PDB entry 6OEO | electron microscopy, 3.69 A resolution | chains A and I of the 9 polymer chains in the assembly

== Chain A ==
Name: V(D)J recombination-activating protein 1
Source organism: Mus musculus
Notes: EC 3.1.-.-, 2.3.2.27
Reference sequence: P15919 (RAG1_MOUSE); residue numbers follow UniProt; this construct covers 1-1040
Amino-acid sequence (1040 residues; numbered 1 to 1040; the number before each row is that of its first residue):
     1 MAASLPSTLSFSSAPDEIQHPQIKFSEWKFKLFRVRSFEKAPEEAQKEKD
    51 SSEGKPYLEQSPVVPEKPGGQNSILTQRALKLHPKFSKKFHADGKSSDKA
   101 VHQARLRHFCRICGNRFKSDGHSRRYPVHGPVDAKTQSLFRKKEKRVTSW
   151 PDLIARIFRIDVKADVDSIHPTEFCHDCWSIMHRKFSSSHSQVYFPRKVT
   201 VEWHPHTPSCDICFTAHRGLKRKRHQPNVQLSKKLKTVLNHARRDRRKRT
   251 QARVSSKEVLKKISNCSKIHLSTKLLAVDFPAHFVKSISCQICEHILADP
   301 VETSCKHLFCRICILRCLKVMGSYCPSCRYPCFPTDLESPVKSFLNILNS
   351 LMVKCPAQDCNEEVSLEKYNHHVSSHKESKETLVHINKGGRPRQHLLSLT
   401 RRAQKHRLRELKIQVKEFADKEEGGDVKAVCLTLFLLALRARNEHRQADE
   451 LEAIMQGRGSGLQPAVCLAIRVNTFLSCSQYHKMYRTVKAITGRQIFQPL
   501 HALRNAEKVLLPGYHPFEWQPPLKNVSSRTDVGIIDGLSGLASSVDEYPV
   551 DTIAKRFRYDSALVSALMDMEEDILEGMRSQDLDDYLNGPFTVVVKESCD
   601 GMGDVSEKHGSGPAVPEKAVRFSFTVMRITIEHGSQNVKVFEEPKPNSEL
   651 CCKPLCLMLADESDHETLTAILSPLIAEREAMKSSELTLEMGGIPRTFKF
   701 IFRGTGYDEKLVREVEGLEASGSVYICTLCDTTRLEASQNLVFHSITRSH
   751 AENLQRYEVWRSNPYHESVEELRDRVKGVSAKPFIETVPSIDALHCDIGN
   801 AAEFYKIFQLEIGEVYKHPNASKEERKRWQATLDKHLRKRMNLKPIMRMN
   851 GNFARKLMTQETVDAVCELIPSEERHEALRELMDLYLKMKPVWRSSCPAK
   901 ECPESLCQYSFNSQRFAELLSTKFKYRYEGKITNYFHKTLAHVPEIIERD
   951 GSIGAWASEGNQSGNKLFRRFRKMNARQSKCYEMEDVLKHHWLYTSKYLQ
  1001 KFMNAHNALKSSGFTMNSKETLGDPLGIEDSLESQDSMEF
Not modelled in the structure: 1-400, 1009-1040
Sequence notes: engineered mutation Gln962 (Glu in P15919)
Swiss-Prot annotation at these positions:
  - zinc finger: Cys290 to Arg329 (RING-type), Leu351 to Lys380 (RAG1-type)
  - DNA-binding region: Gly389 to Gln456 (NBD)
  - binding site (Zn(2+)): Cys266, His270, Cys290, Cys293, His295, Cys305, His307, Cys310, Cys313, Cys325, Cys328, Cys355, Cys360, His372, His376
  - binding site (a divalent metal cation): Asp600, Asp708
  - site: Trp893 (Essential for DNA hairpin formation, participates in base-stacking interactions near the cleavage site)
  - cross-link: Lys233 (Glycyl lysine isopeptide (Lys-Gly) (interchain with G-Cter in ubiquitin))
Ion coordination: Ca2+ site 1: Asp600, Asp708 (shared with DA16(I), DC17(I) of chain I); Ca2+ site 2: Asp600, Gln962 (shared with DC17(I) of chain I); Zn2+: Cys727, Cys730, His937, His942
What the authors report for this chain:
  - mutagenesis - E962Q: abolished catalytic activity (citing earlier work)
  - mutagenesis - R848A: increased catalytic activity

== Chain I ==
Molecule: 50-nt DNA strand
Sequence (50 nucleotides; row label = number of the first residue in the row; numbers below 1 keep their minus sign (DC-3 is residue -3)):
    -3 CCTGGATCTGGCCTGTCTTACACAGTGATACAGCCCTTAACAAAAACCCG
Not modelled in the structure: -3 to 0
Ion coordination: Ca2+ site 1: DA16, DC17 (shared with Asp600(A), Asp708(A) of chain A); Ca2+ site 2: DC17 (shared with Asp600(A), Gln962(A) of chain A)

== How chain A and chain I interact ==
Pairs across the interface (33):
  Arg440(A) - DC32(I)  sugar contact
  Ala441(A) - DC32(I)  phosphate contact
  Ala441(A) - DT33(I)  phosphate contact
  Asn443(A) - DC31(I)  base contact
  Asn443(A) - DC32(I)  hydrogen bond to the sugar
  His445(A) - DC32(I)  sugar contact
  Asp600(A) - DC17(I)  phosphate contact
  Gly601(A) - DC17(I)  phosphate contact
  Glu709(A) - DT15(I)  phosphate contact
  Glu709(A) - DA16(I)  phosphate contact
  Ser721(A) - DT15(I)  sugar contact
  His795(A) - DA16(I)  phosphate contact
  His795(A) - DC17(I)  salt bridge to the phosphate
  Arg848(A) - DC17(I)  sugar contact
  Arg848(A) - DA18(I)  salt bridge to the phosphate
  Asn850(A) - DA18(I)  base contact
  Asn850(A) - DC19(I)  sugar contact
  Asn852(A) - DC19(I)  sugar contact
  Asn852(A) - DA20(I)  hydrogen bond to the phosphate
  Lys931(A) - DC13(I)  hydrogen bond to the phosphate
  Lys931(A) - DT14(I)  salt bridge to the phosphate
  Thr933(A) - DT14(I)  phosphate contact
  Thr933(A) - DT15(I)  hydrogen bond to the phosphate
  Asn934(A) - DT14(I)  hydrogen bond to the phosphate
  Asn934(A) - DT15(I)  hydrogen bond to the phosphate
  Tyr935(A) - DT15(I)  hydrogen bond to the phosphate
  Tyr935(A) - DA16(I)  hydrogen bond to the phosphate
  Gln962(A) - DC17(I)  phosphate contact
  Gln962(A) - DA18(I)  phosphate contact
  Asn965(A) - DA18(I)  phosphate contact
  Lys966(A) - DA20(I)  sugar contact
  Lys966(A) - DG21(I)  salt bridge to the phosphate
  Arg970(A) - DG21(I)  salt bridge to the phosphate
Also at the interface, not in a pair above, chain A (22 interface residues in all): Asp708, Ile846

== Summary ==
The interface between chain A and chain I involves 22 residues on one side and 12 on the other; the contacts
include 8 hydrogen bonds and 5 salt bridges. Among the polar pairs are Asn443(A)-DC32(I), Asn852(A)-DA20(I)
and Lys931(A)-DC13(I). From the paper: E962Q of chain A abolishes catalytic activity; R848A of chain A
increases catalytic activity.
Chain A is V(D)J recombination-activating protein 1 (Mus musculus) and chain I is a 50-nt DNA strand; the
structure, Cryo-EM structure of mouse RAG1/2 NFC complex (DNA1), was determined by electron microscopy
together with 6OEM, 6OEN, 6OEP, 6OEQ, 6OER and 6V0V from the same study.
